1KDT - chain A; structure by X-ray diffraction, 1.95 A resolution.

== Chain A ==
Protein: Cytidylate kinase
From: Escherichia coli
Notes: EC 2.7.4.14
Reference sequence: P0A6I0 (KCY_ECOLI); residue numbers follow UniProt; this construct covers 1-227
Amino-acid sequence (227 residues; numbered 1 to 227; the number before each row is that of its first residue):
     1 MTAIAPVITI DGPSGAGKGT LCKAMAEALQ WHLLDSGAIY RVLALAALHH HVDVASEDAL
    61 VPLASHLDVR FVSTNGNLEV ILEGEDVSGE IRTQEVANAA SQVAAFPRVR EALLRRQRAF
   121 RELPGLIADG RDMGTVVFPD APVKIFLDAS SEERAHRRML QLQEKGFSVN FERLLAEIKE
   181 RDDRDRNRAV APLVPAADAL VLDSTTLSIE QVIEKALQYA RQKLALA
Not modelled in the structure: 1-2, 226-227
Residues lining bound ligands: 2',3'-dideoxycytidine-5'-monophosphate (DOC): Ser-14, Ser-36, Gly-37, Ala-38, Tyr-40, Arg-41, Arg-92, Ala-100, Ser-101, Ala-104, Arg-110, Gly-130, Arg-131, Asp-132, Met-133, Arg-188

== In short ==
Ligands of chain A: 2',3'-dideoxycytidine-5'-monophosphate.
Chain A is Cytidylate kinase (Escherichia coli); the structure, Cytidine monophosphate kinase from e.coli in
complex with 2',3'-dideoxy-cytidine monophosphate, was determined by X-ray diffraction (same publication as
1KDO, 1KDP and 1KDR).
